PDB entry 2B63 | X-ray diffraction, 3.80 A resolution | chains A and B of the 13 polymer chains in the assembly

== Chain A ==
Protein: DNA-directed RNA polymerase II largest subunit
From: Saccharomyces cerevisiae
Notes: EC 2.7.7.6
UniProt: P04050 (RPB1_YEAST); residue numbers follow UniProt; this construct covers 1-1733
Amino-acid sequence (1733 residues; numbered 1 to 1733; the number before each row is that of its first residue):
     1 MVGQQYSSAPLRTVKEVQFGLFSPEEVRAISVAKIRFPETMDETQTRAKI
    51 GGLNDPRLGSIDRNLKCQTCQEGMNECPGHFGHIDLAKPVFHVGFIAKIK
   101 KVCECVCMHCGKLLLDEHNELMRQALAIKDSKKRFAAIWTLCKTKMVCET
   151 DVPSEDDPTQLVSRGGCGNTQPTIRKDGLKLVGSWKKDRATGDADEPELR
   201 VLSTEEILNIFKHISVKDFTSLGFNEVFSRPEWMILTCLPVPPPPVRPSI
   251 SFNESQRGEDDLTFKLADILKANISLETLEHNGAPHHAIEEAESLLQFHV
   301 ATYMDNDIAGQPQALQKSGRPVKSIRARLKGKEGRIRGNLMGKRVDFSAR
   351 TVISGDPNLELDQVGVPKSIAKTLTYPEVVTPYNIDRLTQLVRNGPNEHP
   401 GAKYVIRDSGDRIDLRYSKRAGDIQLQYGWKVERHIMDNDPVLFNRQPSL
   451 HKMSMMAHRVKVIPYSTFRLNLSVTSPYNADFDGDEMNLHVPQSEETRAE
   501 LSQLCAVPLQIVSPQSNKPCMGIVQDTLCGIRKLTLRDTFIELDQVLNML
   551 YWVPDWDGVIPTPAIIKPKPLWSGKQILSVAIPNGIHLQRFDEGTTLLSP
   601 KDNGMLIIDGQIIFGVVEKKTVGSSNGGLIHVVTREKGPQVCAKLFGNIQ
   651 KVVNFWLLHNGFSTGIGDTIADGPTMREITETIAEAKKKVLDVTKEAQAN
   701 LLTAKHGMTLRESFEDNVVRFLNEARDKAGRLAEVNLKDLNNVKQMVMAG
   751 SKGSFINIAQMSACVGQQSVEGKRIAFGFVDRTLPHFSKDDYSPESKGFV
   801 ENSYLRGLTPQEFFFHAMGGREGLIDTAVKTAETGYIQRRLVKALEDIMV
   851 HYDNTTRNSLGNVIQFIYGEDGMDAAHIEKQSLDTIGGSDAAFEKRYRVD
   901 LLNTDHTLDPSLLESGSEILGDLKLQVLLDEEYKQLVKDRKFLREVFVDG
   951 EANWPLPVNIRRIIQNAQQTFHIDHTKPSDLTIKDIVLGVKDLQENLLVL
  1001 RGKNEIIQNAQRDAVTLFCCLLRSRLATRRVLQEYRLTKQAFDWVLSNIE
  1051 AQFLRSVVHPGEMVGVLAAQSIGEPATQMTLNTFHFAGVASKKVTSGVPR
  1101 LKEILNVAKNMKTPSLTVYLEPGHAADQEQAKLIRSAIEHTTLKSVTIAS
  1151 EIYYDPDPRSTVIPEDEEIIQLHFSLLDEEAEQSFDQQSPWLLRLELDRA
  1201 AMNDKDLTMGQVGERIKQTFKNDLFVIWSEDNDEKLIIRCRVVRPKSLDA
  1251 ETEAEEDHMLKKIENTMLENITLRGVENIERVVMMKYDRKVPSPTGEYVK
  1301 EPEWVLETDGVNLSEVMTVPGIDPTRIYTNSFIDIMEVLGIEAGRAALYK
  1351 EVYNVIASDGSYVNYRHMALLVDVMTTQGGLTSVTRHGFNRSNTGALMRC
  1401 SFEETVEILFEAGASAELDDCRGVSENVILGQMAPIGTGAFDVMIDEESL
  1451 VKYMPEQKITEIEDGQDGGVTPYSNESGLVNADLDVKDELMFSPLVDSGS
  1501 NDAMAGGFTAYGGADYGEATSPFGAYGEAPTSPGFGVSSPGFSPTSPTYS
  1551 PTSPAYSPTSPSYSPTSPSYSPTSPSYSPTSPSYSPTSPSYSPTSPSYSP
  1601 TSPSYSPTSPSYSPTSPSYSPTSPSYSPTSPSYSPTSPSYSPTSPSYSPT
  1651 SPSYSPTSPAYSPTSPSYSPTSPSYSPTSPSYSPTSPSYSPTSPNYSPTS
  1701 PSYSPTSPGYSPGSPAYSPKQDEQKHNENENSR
Unresolved in the structure: 1, 187-194, 1082-1091, 1177-1186, 1244-1253, 1456-1733
Bound ions: Zn2+ site 1: Cys67, Cys70, Cys77, His80; Zn2+ site 2: Cys110, Cys167; Mg2+: Asp481, Asp483, Asp485
Curated features (UniProtKB/Swiss-Prot):
  - region: Pro248 to Asp260 (Lid loop), Asn306 to Lys323 (Rudder loop), Pro810 to Glu822 (Bridging helix)
  - binding site (Zn(2+)): Cys67, Cys70, Cys77, His80, Cys107, Cys110, Cys148, Cys167
  - binding site (Mg(2+)): Asp481, Asp483, Asp485
  - modified residue: Thr1471 (Phosphothreonine)
  - cross-link (Glycyl lysine isopeptide (Lys-Gly)): Lys695 (interchain with G-Cter in ubiquitin), Lys1246 (interchain with G-Cter in ubiquitin), Lys1350 (interchain with G-Cter in ubiquitin)
  - natural variant: Ser1653 to Pro1659 (deletion: In strain: A364A)
  - mutagenesis: Lys1246 (K1246R: Impairs ubiquitination during transcription stress)
From the paper describing this entry:
  - binding site for the 31-nt RNA strand: Glu259, Asp261, Ser318, Gly319, Arg320, Pro321, Lys323, Lys330, Lys332, Arg337, Arg1386, Glu1403

== Chain B ==
Protein: DNA-directed RNA polymerase II 140 kDa polypeptide
From: Saccharomyces cerevisiae
Notes: EC 2.7.7.6
UniProt: P08518 (RPB2_YEAST); residue numbers follow UniProt; this construct covers 1-1224
Amino-acid sequence (1224 residues; numbered 1 to 1224; the number before each row is that of its first residue):
     1 MSDLANSEKYYDEDPYGFEDESAPITAEDSWAVISAFFREKGLVSQQLDS
    51 FNQFVDYTLQDIICEDSTLILEQLAQHTTESDNISRKYEISFGKIYVTKP
   101 MVNESDGVTHALYPQEARLRNLTYSSGLFVDVKKRTYEAIDVPGRELKYE
   151 LIAEESEDDSESGKVFIGRLPIMLRSKNCYLSEATESDLYKLKECPFDMG
   201 GYFIINGSEKVLIAQERSAGNIVQVFKKAAPSPISHVAEIRSALEKGSRF
   251 ISTLQVKLYGREGSSARTIKATLPYIKQDIPIVIIFRALGIIPDGEILEH
   301 ICYDVNDWQMLEMLKPCVEDGFVIQDRETALDFIGRRGTALGIKKEKRIQ
   351 YAKDILQKEFLPHITQLEGFESRKAFFLGYMINRLLLCALDRKDQDDRDH
   401 FGKKRLDLAGPLLAQLFKTLFKKLTKDIFRYMQRTVEEAHDFNMKLAINA
   451 KTITSGLKYALATGNWGEQKKAMSSRAGVSQVLNRYTYSSTLSHLRRTNT
   501 PIGRDGKLAKPRQLHNTHWGLVCPAETPEGQACGLVKNLSLMSCISVGTD
   551 PMPIITFLSEWGMEPLEDYVPHQSPDATRVFVNGVWHGVHRNPARLMETL
   601 RTLRRKGDINPEVSMIRDIREKELKIFTDAGRVYRPLFIVEDDESLGHKE
   651 LKVRKGHIAKLMATEYQDIEGGFEDVEEYTWSSLLNEGLVEYIDAEEEES
   701 ILIAMQPEDLEPAEANEENDLDVDPAKRIRVSHHATTFTHCEIHPSMILG
   751 VAASIIPFPDHNQSPRNTYQSAMGKQAMGVFLTNYNVRMDTMANILYYPQ
   801 KPLGTTRAMEYLKFRELPAGQNAIVAIACYSGYNQEDSMIMNQSSIDRGL
   851 FRSLFFRSYMDQEKKYGMSITETFEKPQRTNTLRMKHGTYDKLDDDGLIA
   901 PGVRVSGEDVIIGKTTPISPDEEELGQRTAYHSKRDASTPLRSTENGIVD
   951 QVLVTTNQDGLKFVKVRVRTTKIPQIGDKFASRHGQKGTIGITYRREDMP
  1001 FTAEGIVPDLIINPHAIPSRMTVAHLIECLLSKVAALSGNEGDASPFTDI
  1051 TVEGISKLLREHGYQSRGFEVMYNGHTGKKLMAQIFFGPTYYQRLRHMVD
  1101 DKIHARARGPMQVLTRQPVEGRSRDGGLRFGEMERDCMIAHGAASFLKER
  1151 LMEASDAFRVHICGICGLMTVIAKLNHNQFECKGCDNKIDIYQIHIPYAA
  1201 KLLFQELMAMNITPRLYTDRSRDF
Unresolved in the structure: 1-19, 71-89, 135-163, 336-344, 438-445, 669-677, 716-721, 920-932
Bound ions: Zn2+: Cys1163, Cys1166, Cys1182, Cys1185
From the paper describing this entry:
  - binding site for the 31-nt RNA strand: Tyr459, Ala462, Thr463, Asn465, Ser474, Ser475, Arg476, Ala477, Gly478, Gln481, Val482, Arg512, Gln531
  - conformationally variable residues (loop rearrangement): Gly467 to Ala477, Ile502 to Ala509

== How chain A and chain B interact ==
Pairs across the interface (367):
  Val2(A) - Ala1157(B)
  Val2(A) - Phe1158(B)
  Val2(A) - Arg1159(B)
  Val2(A) - His1195(B)
  Gln4(A) - Arg1159(B)
  Gln5(A) - Arg1159(B)  hydrogen bond (backbone-side chain)
  Gln5(A) - Leu1175(B)
  Tyr6(A) - Leu1175(B)
  Ser7(A) - His1161(B)
  Ser7(A) - Leu1175(B)
  Ser7(A) - Gln1193(B)  hydrogen bond
  Ser8(A) - Asn1178(B)  hydrogen bond
  Ser8(A) - Phe1180(B)
  Ala9(A) - His1161(B)
  Ala9(A) - Gln1193(B)
  Pro10(A) - Ile1191(B)
  Pro10(A) - Tyr1192(B)  hydrophobic
  Pro10(A) - Gln1193(B)  hydrogen bond (backbone-backbone)
  Leu11(A) - Gln1193(B)
  Leu11(A) - His1195(B)
  Arg12(A) - Tyr1192(B)  hydrogen bond
  Arg12(A) - Gln1193(B)  hydrogen bond (backbone-backbone)
  Arg12(A) - Ile1194(B)
  Arg12(A) - Thr1218(B)  hydrogen bond
  Thr13(A) - Thr1218(B)
  Val14(A) - Ile1194(B)  hydrophobic
  Val14(A) - Leu1216(B)  hydrophobic
  Val14(A) - Tyr1217(B)
  Lys15(A) - Tyr1217(B)  hydrogen bond (backbone-backbone)
  Lys15(A) - Thr1218(B)
  Lys15(A) - Arg1220(B)  hydrogen bond (backbone-side chain)
  Glu16(A) - Arg1215(B)
  Glu16(A) - Tyr1217(B)  hydrogen bond (backbone-backbone)
  Glu16(A) - Asp1219(B)
  Glu16(A) - Arg1220(B)
  Glu16(A) - Ser1221(B)  hydrogen bond (side chain-backbone)
  Glu16(A) - Arg1222(B)  hydrogen bond (side chain-backbone)
  Val17(A) - Arg1215(B)
  Gln18(A) - Thr1213(B)
  Gln18(A) - Pro1214(B)
  Gln18(A) - Arg1215(B)  hydrogen bond (backbone-backbone)
  Phe19(A) - Thr1213(B)
  Phe19(A) - Pro1214(B)  hydrophobic
  Gly20(A) - Ile1212(B)
  Gly20(A) - Thr1213(B)  hydrogen bond (backbone-backbone)
  Leu21(A) - Asn1211(B)
  Leu21(A) - Thr1213(B)  hydrogen bond (backbone-side chain)
  Phe22(A) - Leu1168(B)  hydrophobic
  Phe22(A) - Met1208(B)  hydrophobic
  Phe22(A) - Asn1211(B)  hydrogen bond (backbone-backbone)
  Phe22(A) - Thr1213(B)
  Glu26(A) - Cys1166(B)
  Glu26(A) - Leu1168(B)
  Glu26(A) - Arg1215(B)  salt bridge
  Ala29(A) - Gly1184(B)
  Ile30(A) - Thr1170(B)
  Ile30(A) - Lys1183(B)
  Thr69(A) - Lys1174(B)
  Gln71(A) - Asn1176(B)
  Glu72(A) - Lys1174(B)
  Glu72(A) - Leu1175(B)
  Met74(A) - Arg1116(B)  hydrogen bond (backbone-side chain)
  Asn75(A) - Arg1116(B)
  Glu76(A) - Arg1159(B)  salt bridge
  Glu76(A) - Leu1175(B)
  Pro78(A) - Lys1201(B)
  Gly79(A) - Lys1201(B)
  Gly79(A) - Gln1205(B)
  Phe81(A) - Gln1205(B)
  Phe81(A) - Met1208(B)  hydrophobic
  Phe81(A) - Ala1209(B)
  His92(A) - Met1210(B)  hydrogen bond (side chain-backbone)
  Trp233(A) - Asn1211(B)
  Pro240(A) - Met1208(B)
  Pro242(A) - Ala1209(B)
  Pro245(A) - Lys1201(B)
  Val246(A) - Leu1114(B)
  Val246(A) - Gln1205(B)
  Asn253(A) - Arg884(B)  hydrogen bond
  Asn253(A) - Arg935(B)
  Glu254(A) - Arg935(B)  salt bridge
  Ser255(A) - Ile918(B)
  Ser255(A) - Arg935(B)
  Tyr303(A) - Ala1209(B)
  Met304(A) - Met1210(B)  hydrophobic
  Ile325(A) - Met1210(B)  hydrophobic
  Arg328(A) - Glu1206(B)  salt bridge
  Leu329(A) - Glu1206(B)
  Leu329(A) - Met1210(B)  hydrophobic
  Arg335(A) - Leu1114(B)
  Arg335(A) - Leu1202(B)
  Arg335(A) - Leu1203(B)
  Arg335(A) - Glu1206(B)  salt bridge
  Ile336(A) - Leu1203(B)  hydrophobic
  Arg337(A) - Glu1132(B)  salt bridge
  Gly338(A) - Arg1129(B)  hydrogen bond (backbone-side chain)
  Asn339(A) - Thr1115(B)
  Asn339(A) - Gln1117(B)  hydrogen bond (backbone-side chain)
  Asn339(A) - Ala1199(B)
  Leu340(A) - Pro1197(B)  hydrophobic
  Leu340(A) - Ala1199(B)  hydrophobic
  Leu340(A) - Ala1200(B)
  Leu340(A) - Leu1203(B)  hydrophobic
  Met341(A) - Arg1135(B)
  Gly342(A) - Arg1129(B)  hydrogen bond (backbone-side chain)
  Gly342(A) - Phe1130(B)
  Lys343(A) - Gln1117(B)
  Lys343(A) - Leu1128(B)
  Lys343(A) - Arg1129(B)
  Lys343(A) - Phe1130(B)  hydrogen bond (backbone-backbone)
  Lys343(A) - Leu1151(B)  hydrogen bond (side chain-backbone)
  Lys343(A) - Ser1155(B)
  Lys343(A) - Asp1156(B)  salt bridge
  Lys343(A) - Pro1197(B)
  Arg344(A) - Gln1117(B)
  Arg344(A) - Pro1118(B)
  Arg344(A) - Val1119(B)
  Arg344(A) - Glu1120(B)  salt bridge
  Arg344(A) - Gly1127(B)
  Arg344(A) - Leu1128(B)
  Arg344(A) - Ser1155(B)
  Val345(A) - Pro1118(B)
  Val345(A) - Gly1127(B)
  Val345(A) - Leu1128(B)  hydrogen bond (backbone-backbone)
  Val345(A) - Phe1130(B)  hydrophobic
  Val345(A) - Arg1150(B)
  Val345(A) - Ala1154(B)
  Asp346(A) - Arg1106(B)  salt bridge
  Asp346(A) - Arg1108(B)
  Asp346(A) - Met1111(B)
  Asp346(A) - Pro1118(B)
  Asp346(A) - Arg1150(B)
  Asp346(A) - Ala1154(B)  hydrogen bond (backbone-backbone)
  Phe347(A) - Arg1106(B)  hydrogen bond (backbone-backbone)
  Phe347(A) - Ala1107(B)
  Phe347(A) - Arg1150(B)
  Ser348(A) - Ala1105(B)
  Ser348(A) - Arg1106(B)  hydrogen bond (backbone-backbone)
  Ser348(A) - Gly1127(B)
  Ser348(A) - Leu1128(B)  hydrogen bond (side chain-backbone)
  Ala349(A) - His1104(B)
  Ala349(A) - Ala1105(B)  hydrophobic
  Ala349(A) - Leu1128(B)
  Arg350(A) - Lys1102(B)
  Arg350(A) - Ile1103(B)
  Arg350(A) - His1104(B)  hydrogen bond (backbone-backbone)
  Arg350(A) - Leu1128(B)
  Thr351(A) - Ile1103(B)
  Thr351(A) - His1104(B)
  Val352(A) - Val1099(B)  hydrophobic
  Asp356(A) - Tyr833(B)  hydrogen bond
  Pro357(A) - Gly832(B)
  Pro357(A) - Tyr833(B)
  Asn358(A) - Tyr833(B)  hydrogen bond
  Ile370(A) - Ala1105(B)  hydrophobic
  Thr373(A) - Ala1105(B)
  Thr373(A) - Ala1107(B)
  Leu374(A) - Arg1106(B)
  Tyr404(A) - Arg1108(B)
  Arg412(A) - Arg1108(B)
  Glu433(A) - Arg1108(B)  salt bridge
  Leu443(A) - Met1138(B)  hydrophobic
  Leu443(A) - Phe1146(B)  hydrophobic
  Gln447(A) - Glu1134(B)  hydrogen bond
  Ser449(A) - Met1133(B)
  Ser449(A) - Glu1134(B)  hydrogen bond
  Ser449(A) - Cys1137(B)
  His451(A) - Cys1137(B)  hydrogen bond (backbone-side chain)
  Lys452(A) - Ala1140(B)
  Lys452(A) - His1141(B)  hydrogen bond (backbone-side chain)
  Met455(A) - Glu1134(B)
  Met455(A) - Met1138(B)  hydrophobic
  Met455(A) - His1141(B)  hydrogen bond (backbone-side chain)
  Tyr465(A) - Ile976(B)  hydrophobic
  Ser466(A) - Gln975(B)
  Ser466(A) - Val1099(B)
  Ser466(A) - Asp1100(B)  hydrogen bond
  Ser466(A) - Ile1103(B)
  Thr467(A) - Val1099(B)
  Arg469(A) - Ile976(B)
  Arg469(A) - Gly991(B)  hydrogen bond (side chain-backbone)
  Leu472(A) - Gln835(B)
  Thr475(A) - Glu836(B)
  Phe482(A) - Gln835(B)
  Phe482(A) - Glu836(B)  hydrogen bond (backbone-backbone)
  Phe482(A) - Asp837(B)
  Phe482(A) - Ser838(B)
  Phe482(A) - Thr989(B)  hydrogen bond (backbone-side chain)
  Asp483(A) - Asp837(B)  hydrogen bond (backbone-backbone)
  Asp483(A) - Lys979(B)
  Asp483(A) - Lys987(B)
  Asp483(A) - Thr989(B)
  Gly484(A) - Thr989(B)
  Glu486(A) - Lys1102(B)
  Asn488(A) - Leu1128(B)
  His490(A) - Phe1130(B)
  His490(A) - Arg1150(B)  hydrogen bond
  Val491(A) - Arg1150(B)  hydrogen bond (backbone-side chain)
  Pro492(A) - Glu1149(B)
  Gln493(A) - Glu1149(B)  hydrogen bond (backbone-side chain)
  Ser494(A) - Glu1149(B)  hydrogen bond (backbone-side chain)
  Thr497(A) - Phe1146(B)
  Thr497(A) - Glu1149(B)  hydrogen bond
  Glu500(A) - Ala1143(B)
  Glu500(A) - Ala1144(B)  hydrogen bond (side chain-backbone)
  Glu500(A) - Ser1145(B)  hydrogen bond (side chain-backbone)
  Glu500(A) - Phe1146(B)  hydrogen bond (side chain-backbone)
  Leu504(A) - His1141(B)
  Cys505(A) - Met1138(B)  hydrophobic
  Cys505(A) - His1141(B)
  Gln510(A) - His1141(B)
  Val524(A) - Gln835(B)
  Gln525(A) - Gln835(B)
  Gln525(A) - Glu836(B)  hydrogen bond (side chain-backbone)
  Gln525(A) - His1015(B)
  Asp526(A) - Cys829(B)
  Asp526(A) - Gly832(B)
  Asp526(A) - Gln835(B)  hydrogen bond (backbone-side chain)
  Asp526(A) - Asn1013(B)  hydrogen bond
  Asp526(A) - His1015(B)  salt bridge
  Thr527(A) - Gln835(B)
  Cys529(A) - His1015(B)
  Leu658(A) - Tyr830(B)
  Leu658(A) - Ser831(B)
  Leu658(A) - Asn1074(B)
  His659(A) - Asn1074(B)
  His659(A) - Leu1081(B)
  Asn660(A) - Met1082(B)
  Asn660(A) - Ala1083(B)  hydrogen bond (backbone-backbone)
  Phe662(A) - Ala828(B)
  Phe662(A) - Cys829(B)  hydrogen bond (backbone-backbone)
  Ser663(A) - Ile827(B)  hydrogen bond (side chain-backbone)
  Ser663(A) - Ala828(B)
  Ser663(A) - Gln1084(B)
  Ser663(A) - Ile1085(B)
  Ser663(A) - Phe1086(B)  hydrogen bond (side chain-backbone)
  Thr664(A) - Ile827(B)
  Thr664(A) - Pro1014(B)
  Thr664(A) - Phe1086(B)
  Gly665(A) - Leu1026(B)
  Gly665(A) - Phe1086(B)
  Ile666(A) - Leu1026(B)
  Ile666(A) - Ile1027(B)  hydrophobic
  Ile666(A) - Arg1067(B)
  Ile666(A) - Phe1086(B)  hydrophobic
  Ile670(A) - Arg1067(B)
  Met746(A) - Pro1014(B)
  Met746(A) - His1015(B)  hydrogen bond
  Met746(A) - Pro1018(B)  hydrophobic
  Ser751(A) - His1015(B)  hydrogen bond
  Lys752(A) - His1015(B)
  Gly753(A) - Pro1018(B)
  Asn757(A) - Pro1018(B)
  Asn757(A) - Met1021(B)
  Gln760(A) - Met1021(B)
  Met761(A) - Met1021(B)  hydrophobic
  Met761(A) - Val1023(B)  hydrophobic
  Ala776(A) - Asn516(B)
  Gly778(A) - His515(B)
  Gly778(A) - Asn516(B)  hydrogen bond (backbone-side chain)
  Phe779(A) - Asn516(B)
  Phe779(A) - Thr517(B)
  Phe779(A) - Glu698(B)
  Phe779(A) - Glu699(B)
  Val780(A) - Glu699(B)  hydrogen bond (backbone-side chain)
  Arg782(A) - Glu698(B)
  Arg782(A) - Glu699(B)  hydrogen bond (side chain-backbone)
  Arg782(A) - Ile701(B)  hydrogen bond (side chain-backbone)
  Thr783(A) - Asn516(B)
  Pro785(A) - Glu698(B)
  Pro785(A) - Ile701(B)
  Pro785(A) - Leu702(B)
  Pro785(A) - Ile703(B)  hydrogen bond (backbone-backbone)
  His786(A) - Trp519(B)
  His786(A) - Leu702(B)
  His786(A) - Ile703(B)
  His786(A) - Met705(B)  hydrogen bond
  His786(A) - Glu742(B)  salt bridge
  Phe787(A) - Leu702(B)
  Lys789(A) - Arg620(B)
  Glu801(A) - Ile729(B)
  Asn802(A) - Arg728(B)
  Asn802(A) - Ile729(B)  hydrogen bond (side chain-backbone)
  Tyr804(A) - His761(B)  hydrogen bond (backbone-side chain)
  Tyr804(A) - Asn762(B)
  Tyr804(A) - Gln763(B)
  Leu805(A) - His761(B)  hydrogen bond (backbone-side chain)
  Leu805(A) - Val1052(B)  hydrophobic
  Arg806(A) - Lys727(B)
  Arg806(A) - Arg728(B)  hydrogen bond (backbone-side chain)
  Arg806(A) - Ile729(B)
  Arg806(A) - His761(B)
  Gly807(A) - Arg728(B)
  Gly807(A) - Asp760(B)
  Gly807(A) - His761(B)
  Leu808(A) - Arg728(B)  hydrogen bond (backbone-side chain)
  Leu808(A) - Asp760(B)  hydrogen bond (backbone-backbone)
  Thr809(A) - Phe1047(B)
  Pro810(A) - Trp519(B)
  Pro810(A) - Met705(B)  hydrophobic
  Pro810(A) - Pro745(B)  hydrophobic
  Pro810(A) - Phe1047(B)
  Gln811(A) - Met705(B)
  Phe813(A) - Leu749(B)  hydrophobic
  Phe813(A) - Pro759(B)
  Phe813(A) - Phe1047(B)  hydrophobic
  Phe814(A) - Leu514(B)  hydrophobic
  Phe814(A) - His515(B)
  Phe814(A) - Trp519(B)  hydrophobic
  His816(A) - Gln763(B)
  His816(A) - Ser764(B)  hydrogen bond (side chain-backbone)
  Ala817(A) - Leu514(B)  hydrophobic
  Ala817(A) - Pro524(B)  hydrophobic
  Ala817(A) - Ser764(B)
  Met818(A) - Leu514(B)
  Met818(A) - Asn516(B)
  Arg821(A) - Arg512(B)  hydrogen bond (side chain-backbone)
  Arg821(A) - Pro524(B)
  Arg821(A) - Thr527(B)
  Glu822(A) - Gln513(B)
  Leu824(A) - Thr768(B)
  Ile825(A) - Arg512(B)
  Ile825(A) - Gln513(B)
  Ala828(A) - Gly530(B)
  Gln838(A) - Met1133(B)
  Arg839(A) - Glu1132(B)  salt bridge
  Val842(A) - Asp1136(B)
  Lys843(A) - Arg1135(B)
  Glu846(A) - Arg1135(B)  salt bridge
  Met1063(A) - Ile1139(B)
  Val1066(A) - Asp1136(B)
  Val1066(A) - Ala1140(B)  hydrophobic
  Gln1070(A) - Cys1137(B)
  Lys1144(A) - Glu262(B)  salt bridge
  Asn1265(A) - Gly263(B)
  Asn1265(A) - Ser265(B)
  Glu1269(A) - Glu262(B)
  Glu1269(A) - Gly263(B)
  Leu1409(A) - Leu1207(B)  hydrophobic
  Leu1409(A) - Ile1212(B)
  Phe1410(A) - Met1210(B)  hydrophobic
  Phe1410(A) - Ile1212(B)  hydrophobic
  Asp1420(A) - Arg1220(B)  hydrogen bond (backbone-side chain)
  Asp1420(A) - Arg1222(B)  salt bridge
  Arg1422(A) - Asp1223(B)
  Arg1422(A) - Phe1224(B)  hydrogen bond (side chain-backbone)
  Val1424(A) - Ile1139(B)  hydrophobic
  Ser1425(A) - Arg1135(B)
  Val1428(A) - Leu1147(B)  hydrophobic
  Val1428(A) - Leu1151(B)  hydrophobic
  Ile1429(A) - Pro1197(B)
  Ile1429(A) - Ala1200(B)
  Leu1430(A) - His1195(B)
  Leu1430(A) - Ile1196(B)
  Leu1430(A) - Pro1197(B)
  Gly1431(A) - Lys1148(B)
  Gly1431(A) - Met1152(B)
  Gly1431(A) - Pro1197(B)
  Gln1432(A) - Lys1148(B)
  Met1433(A) - Ser1145(B)
  Met1433(A) - Lys1148(B)
  Ile1436(A) - Ile1139(B)  hydrophobic
  Ile1436(A) - Gly1142(B)
  Ile1436(A) - Ala1144(B)
  Thr1438(A) - Gly1142(B)  hydrogen bond (side chain-backbone)
  Thr1438(A) - Ala1144(B)
  Gly1439(A) - Ala1144(B)
Interface residues without a listed pair, chain A (210 interface residues in all): Val27, Val32, Gln68, Cys70, Phe228, Leu236, Pro243, Pro248, Arg326, Glu333, Ser354, Gly355, Ser369, Asn445, Met453, Asp481, Glu496, Leu501, Leu657, Gly661, Gly667, Asp668, Asn742, Glu771, Ile775, Phe777, Leu784, Ser788, Glu795, Gly1413, Leu1418, Ala1434, Gly1437
Interface residues without a listed pair, chain B (195 interface residues in all): Ser264, His400, Lys510, His518, Gln531, Cys533, Gly534, Arg635, Ser700, Pro725, Ala726, Arg730, Val731, Ile748, Pro765, Asn767, Tyr769, Asn834, Gly977, Gly988, Ile990, Ser1019, Leu1030, Phe1069, His1076, Thr1077, Lys1080, Gly1109, Met1169, Ile1172, Ala1173, Tyr1198, Phe1204

== Overview ==
Chain A and chain B form an interface of 210 and 195 residues respectively, with 76 hydrogen bonds and 16 salt
bridges. Polar contacts include Glu26(A)-Arg1215(B), Glu76(A)-Arg1159(B) and Glu254(A)-Arg935(B). The paper
reports a binding site for the 31-nt RNA strand at Glu259(A), Asp261(A) and Tyr459(B) among others;
conformational variability at Gly467(B) and Ile502(B).
Here chain A is DNA-directed RNA polymerase II largest subunit and chain B is DNA-directed RNA polymerase II
140 kDa polypeptide, both from Saccharomyces cerevisiae. Entry 2B63 (Complete RNA Polymerase II-RNA inhibitor
complex) was determined by X-ray diffraction.
